Entry 8KCB (electron microscopy, 3.17 A resolution); this record covers chains D and I of the 11 polymer chains in the assembly.

# Chain D
Protein: Histone H2B.10
Organism: Arabidopsis thaliana
UniProt: Q9FFC0 (H2B10_ARATH); residues 0-144 here correspond to UniProt positions 1-145 (UniProt number = residue number + 1)
Amino-acid sequence (145 residues; each row starts with the number of its first residue; numbering starts at 0):
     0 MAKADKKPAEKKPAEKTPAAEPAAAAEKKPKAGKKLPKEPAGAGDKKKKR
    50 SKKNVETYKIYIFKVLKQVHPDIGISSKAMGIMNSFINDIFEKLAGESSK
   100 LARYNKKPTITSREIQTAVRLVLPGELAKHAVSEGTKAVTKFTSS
Disordered / not traced: 0-55, 143-144

# Chain I
Molecule: 170-nt DNA strand
Sequence (170 nucleotides; numbered -11 to 158; the number before each row is that of its first residue; numbers below 1 keep their minus sign (DA-11 is residue -11)):
   -11 ATCCTGGAGAATCCCGGTGCCGAGGCCGCTCAATTGGTCGTAGACAGCTC
    39 TAGCACCGCTTAAACGCACGTACGCGCTGTCCCCCGCGTTTTAACCGCCA
    89 AGGGGATTACTCCCTAGTCTCCAGGCACGTGTCACATATATACATCCTGT
   139 TCCAGTGCCGGTGTCGCGAT
Disordered / not traced: -11 to 0, 127-158

# Chain D / chain I interface
Pairs across the interface - 7 pairs, chain D then chain I:
  Phe62(D) - DG12(I)  phosphate contact
  Ile74(D) - DA11(I)  phosphate contact
  Ser75(D) - DA11(I)  phosphate contact
  Ser76(D) - DA11(I)  hydrogen bond to the phosphate
  Lys106(D) - DG31(I)  phosphate contact
  Pro107(D) - DG31(I)  phosphate contact
  Thr108(D) - DA30(I)  phosphate contact
Interface residues without a listed pair, chain D (8 interface residues in all): Lys66
Interface residues without a listed pair, chain I (6 interface residues in all): DG10, DA32

# Overview
8 residues of chain D and 6 residues of chain I are in contact; the contacts include 1 hydrogen bond. Its one
hydrogen-bonded contact is Ser76(D)-DA11(I).
Here chain D is Histone H2B.10 (Arabidopsis thaliana) and chain I is a 170-nt DNA strand. Entry 8KCB (Complex
of DDM1-nucleosome(H2A) complex with DDM1 bound to SHL2) was determined by electron microscopy (same
publication as 8KCC).
